Entry 3UFZ (X-ray diffraction, 1.85 A resolution); this record covers chain A.

== Chain A ==
Name: Green fluorescent protein
Organism: Aequorea victoria
Reference sequence: P42212 (GFP_AEQVI); aligned to UniProt positions 2-229 over residues 2-229
Chain sequence (227 residues; each row starts with the number of its first residue; note: 2 numbers in that range are skipped by the numbering (no residue carries them; nothing is unmodelled there)):
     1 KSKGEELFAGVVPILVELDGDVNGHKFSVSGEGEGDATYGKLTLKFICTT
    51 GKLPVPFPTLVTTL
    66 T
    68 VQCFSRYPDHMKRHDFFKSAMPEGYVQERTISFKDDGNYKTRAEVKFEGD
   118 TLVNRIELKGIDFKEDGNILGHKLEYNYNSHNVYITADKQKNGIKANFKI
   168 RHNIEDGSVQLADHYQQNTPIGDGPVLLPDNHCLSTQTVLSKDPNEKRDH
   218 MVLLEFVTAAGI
Sequence notes: expression tag (1); engineered mutation Ala9 (Thr in P42212), Phe57 (Trp in P42212), Arg80 (Gln in P42212), Ser99 (Phe in P42212), Thr153 (Met in P42212), Ala163 (Val in P42212), Cys200 (Tyr in P42212), Thr205 (Ser in P42212), Val206 (Ala in P42212)
Modified positions: Thr66 ({2-[(1R,2R)-1-amino-2-hydroxypropyl]-4-(4-hydroxybenzylidene)-5-oxo-4,5-dihydro-1H-imidazol-1-yl}acetic acid; CRO)
Glycans and other covalent adducts: covalent link Leu64-Thr66; covalent link Thr66-Val68

== In short ==
Chain A is Green fluorescent protein (Aequorea victoria); the structure, Crystal structure of a Trp-less green
fluorescent protein translated by the universal genetic code, was determined by X-ray diffraction (same
publication as 3UG0).
